PDB entry 6K0A | electron microscopy, 4.60 A resolution (low resolution: residue-level contacts below are approximate; hydrogen-bond / salt-bridge calls are withheld) | chains A and X of the 12 polymer chains in the assembly

Chain A:
Molecule: Ribonuclease P protein component 2
Source organism: Methanocaldococcus jannaschii (strain ATCC 43067 / DSM 2661 / JAL-1 / JCM 10045 / NBRC 100440)
Notes: EC 3.1.26.5; fragment: Pop5
Reference sequence: Q57917 (RNP2_METJA); residues 1-134 here = UniProt positions 1-134
Sequence (134 residues; row label = number of the first residue in the row):
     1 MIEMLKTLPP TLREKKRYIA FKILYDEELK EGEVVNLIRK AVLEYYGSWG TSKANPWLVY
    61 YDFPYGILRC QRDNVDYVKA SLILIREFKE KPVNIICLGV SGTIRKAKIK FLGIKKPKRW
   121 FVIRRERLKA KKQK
Disordered / not traced: 1, 128-134

Chain X:
Molecule: RPR
Source organism: Methanocaldococcus jannaschii
Notes: fragment: rpr
Sequence (258 nucleotides; each row starts with the number of its first residue; numbers below 1 keep their minus sign (G-1 is residue -1)):
    -1 GGAGGGGGCU GGUGACUUUC CCCUCUUUAA GAGGGGAGGA AGUUCCGCCC ACCCCAUUUA
    59 UGGGCAGCGU CCCCUGAGAA GGGGCGGGAG AUGCAGCAGA AACGACACGG CUCCGGAAGA
   119 GAUGACGAUG AUAGUGAAAG UUGAGGACUU CCGGAGAACC GGUGAAACGG GCAUCUCCCC
   179 UGCCCGGGGU GCAAGCCGGU UUCGGCGCUU AGCCGAAUGU CACCGAAAUU ACAGAAGGCG
   239 GGCUAUAGCC CCCAUUUU
Reported in the primary citation:
  - mutagenesis - U42A, U42DEL: decreased catalytic activity
  - self-association interface (contacts with another copy of this molecule): G223 to U228
  - catalytic residues: G40, U41, A233, A234 (proposed by the authors, not directly observed)
  - catalytic residues: U42

How chain A and chain X interact:
Residue-residue contacts (37; chain A residue first):
  Pro10(A) with G232(X); A233(X)
  Thr11(A) with A231(X); G232(X)
  Lys15(A) with G232(X)
  Lys16(A) with A214(X)
  Arg17(A) with C18(X); A215(X); U216(X)
  Tyr18(A) with A214(X)
  Arg72(A) with U216(X); G217(X); U218(X)
  Lys79(A) with U17(X)
  Leu98(A) with U17(X)
  Gly99(A) with U17(X)
  Val100(A) with U17(X)
  Thr103(A) with C212(X); G213(X); A214(X)
  Ile104(A) with G213(X)
  Arg105(A) with C212(X); G213(X)
  Lys106(A) with C19(X); C20(X); C212(X)
  Lys108(A) with G213(X)
  Lys110(A) with U17(X); C19(X)
  Phe111(A) with U17(X)
  Lys118(A) with G202(X); G213(X)
  Arg119(A) with G213(X)
  Trp120(A) with G213(X)
  Val122(A) with C201(X)
  Arg125(A) with U200(X); C201(X)
Also at the interface, not in a pair above, chain A (28 interface residues in all): Arg13, Asp73, Cys97, Gly102, Phe121

In short:
The interface between chain A and chain X involves 28 residues on one side and 17 on the other. The paper
reports catalytic residues G40(X), U41(X) and A233(X) among others; U42A and U42DEL of chain X reduce
catalytic activity.
Here chain A is Ribonuclease P protein component 2 (Methanocaldococcus jannaschii (strain ATCC 43067 / DSM
2661 / JAL-1 / JCM 10045 / NBRC 100440)) and chain X is RPR (Methanocaldococcus jannaschii). Entry 6K0A
(cryo-EM structure of an archaeal Ribonuclease P) was determined by electron microscopy (same publication as
6K0B).
